6FZQ - chains H and P; structure by X-ray diffraction, 1.70 A resolution.

== Chain H ==
Name: scFv-1SM3
From: Mus musculus
Notes: antibody fragment or engineered binder
Chain sequence (244 residues; each row starts with the number of its first residue; note: 873 numbers in that range are skipped by the numbering (no residue carries them; nothing is unmodelled there)):
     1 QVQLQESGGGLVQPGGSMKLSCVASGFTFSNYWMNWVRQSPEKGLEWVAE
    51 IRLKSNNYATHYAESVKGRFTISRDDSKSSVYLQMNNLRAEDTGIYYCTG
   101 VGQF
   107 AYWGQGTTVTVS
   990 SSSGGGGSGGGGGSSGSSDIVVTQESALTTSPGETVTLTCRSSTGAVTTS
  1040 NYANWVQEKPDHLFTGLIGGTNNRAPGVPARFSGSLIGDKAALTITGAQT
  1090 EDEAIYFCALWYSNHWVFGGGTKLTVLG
Unresolved in the structure: 990-1007
Disulfide bonds: Cys-22/Cys-98, Cys-1029/Cys-1097

== Chain P ==
Name: Mucin-1
UniProt: P15941 (MUC1_HUMAN); residues 1-6 here correspond to UniProt positions 141-146 (UniProt number = residue number + 140)
Chain sequence (6 residues; row label = number of the first residue in the row):
     1 APDTRP
Covalently attached groups: N-difluoroacetyl-D-galactosamine (EEN) linked to Thr-4
Ligand contacts: N-difluoroacetyl-D-galactosamine (EEN; 2-deoxy-2-[(difluoroacetyl)amino]-alpha-D-galactopyranose): Ala-1, Arg-5, Pro-6

== Chain H / chain P interface ==
Residue-residue contacts - 16 pairs, chain H then chain P:
  Asn-31(H) / Arg-5(P)  hydrogen bond (backbone-side chain)
  Tyr-32(H) / Asp-3(P)
  Tyr-32(H) / Arg-5(P)
  Tyr-32(H) / Pro-6(P)  hydrogen bond (side chain-backbone)
  Trp-33(H) / Ala-1(P)
  Trp-33(H) / Pro-2(P)
  Trp-33(H) / Asp-3(P)  hydrogen bond (backbone-side chain)
  Leu-53(H) / Arg-5(P)
  Gln-103(H) / Asp-3(P)  hydrogen bond (side chain-backbone)
  Gln-103(H) / Thr-4(P)
  Tyr-1041(H) / Ala-1(P)  hydrogen bond (side chain-backbone)
  Tyr-1041(H) / Pro-2(P)
  Tyr-1041(H) / Thr-4(P)
  Trp-1100(H) / Ala-1(P)
  Trp-1100(H) / Pro-2(P)
  Trp-1105(H) / Pro-2(P)  hydrophobic
Other interface residues (no listed pair), chain H (9 interface residues in all): Gly-102
Interface features reported in the paper:
  - specific contacts: Asn-31(H)/Arg-5(P) (hydrogen bond), Tyr-32(H)/Pro-6(P) (hydrogen bond), Tyr-32(H)/Arg-5(P) (hydrophobic contact), Trp-33(H)/Asp-3(P) (hydrogen bond)
  - interface residues, chain P: Pro-2(P), Thr-4(P)

== Overview ==
9 residues of chain H and 6 residues of chain P are in contact, with 5 hydrogen bonds. Polar contacts include
Asn-31(H)/Arg-5(P), Tyr-32(H)/Pro-6(P) and Trp-33(H)/Asp-3(P). The authors report hydrogen bonds between
Asn-31(H) and Arg-5(P), Tyr-32(H) and Pro-6(P) and Trp-33(H) and Asp-3(P); a hydrophobic contact between
Tyr-32(H) and Arg-5(P). The paper reports interface residues Pro-2(P) and Thr-4(P).
Chain H is scFv-1SM3 (Mus musculus) and chain P is Mucin-1; the structure, Crystal structure of scFv-SM3 in
complex with compound 3, was determined by X-ray diffraction, deposited together with 6FZR.
